Entry 9M5N (X-ray diffraction, 2.14 A resolution); this record covers chains A and B.

Chain A (and B):
Protein: aspartate--tRNA ligase
From: Plasmodium vivax
Notes: EC 6.1.1.12; chain B of this document is another copy of the same molecule, construct and numbering; everything in this record applies to it too
UniProt: A0A1G4H6Y1 (A0A1G4H6Y1_PLAVI); residues 96-631 here = UniProt positions 96-631
Amino-acid sequence (536 residues; row label = number of the first residue in the row):
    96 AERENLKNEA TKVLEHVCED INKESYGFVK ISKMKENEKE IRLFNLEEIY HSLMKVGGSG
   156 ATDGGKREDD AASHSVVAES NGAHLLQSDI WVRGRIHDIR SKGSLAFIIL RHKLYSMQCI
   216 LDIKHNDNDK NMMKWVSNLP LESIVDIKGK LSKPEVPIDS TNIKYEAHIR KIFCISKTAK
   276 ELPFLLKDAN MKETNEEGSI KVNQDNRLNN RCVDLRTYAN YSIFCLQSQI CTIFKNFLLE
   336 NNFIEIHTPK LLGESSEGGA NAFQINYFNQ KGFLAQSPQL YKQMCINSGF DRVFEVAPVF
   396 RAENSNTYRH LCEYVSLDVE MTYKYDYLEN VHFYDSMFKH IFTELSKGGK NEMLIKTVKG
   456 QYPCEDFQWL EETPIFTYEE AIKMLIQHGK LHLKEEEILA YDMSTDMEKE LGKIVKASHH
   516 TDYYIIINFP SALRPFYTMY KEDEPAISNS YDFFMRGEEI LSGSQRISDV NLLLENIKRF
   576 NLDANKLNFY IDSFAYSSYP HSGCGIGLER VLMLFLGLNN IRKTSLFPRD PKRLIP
Not modelled in the structure: 96-97, 150-177, 351-354 (chain B: 96-101, 150-178)
Residues lining bound ligands: aspartyl-adenosine-5'-monophosphate (AMO): Ser-372, Gln-374, Lys-377, Arg-396, Arg-404, His-405, Leu-406, Tyr-409, Tyr-532, Glu-554, Ile-555, Leu-556, Ser-557, Gly-558, Ser-559, Arg-561, Gly-598, Cys-599, Gly-600, Ile-601, Gly-602, Arg-605, Ile-616

Interface between chain A and chain B:
Pairs across the interface (192):
  Lys-125(A) with Glu-537(B), salt bridge
  Ile-126(A) with Tyr-420(B)
  Met-129(A) with Tyr-420(B), hydrophobic
  Ile-136(A) with Tyr-420(B)
  Leu-138(A) with Lys-419(B); Tyr-420(B)
  Glu-142(A) with Asn-337(B), hydrogen bond
  Arg-188(A) with Tyr-418(B); Lys-419(B), hydrogen bond (side chain-backbone); Tyr-420(B); Pro-595(B)
  Arg-190(A) with Asn-382(B), hydrogen bond (side chain-backbone); Ser-383(B); Gly-384(B); Tyr-591(B); Ser-592(B), hydrogen bond; Tyr-594(B)
  His-207(A) with Asp-386(B)
  Lys-208(A) with Asn-337(B)
  Glu-237(A) with Tyr-591(B); Ser-592(B), hydrogen bond (backbone-side chain)
  Ile-239(A) with Ser-592(B); Ser-593(B); Tyr-594(B)
  Asp-241(A) with Tyr-420(B), hydrogen bond
  Ile-270(A) with Pro-595(B)
  Ser-271(A) with Ser-592(B); Ser-593(B), hydrogen bond (side chain-backbone)
  Thr-273(A) with Ala-590(B); Tyr-591(B)
  Ala-274(A) with Val-565(B), hydrophobic; Ala-590(B), hydrogen bond (backbone-backbone)
  Lys-275(A) with Asp-587(B), salt bridge; Ala-590(B), hydrogen bond (backbone-backbone); Tyr-591(B)
  Glu-276(A) with Tyr-591(B)
  Leu-277(A) with Tyr-591(B), hydrophobic
  Pro-278(A) with Tyr-591(B)
  Asn-304(A) with Phe-584(B)
  Cys-307(A) with Met-379(B), hydrophobic; Asn-382(B); Ser-383(B), hydrogen bond (backbone-side chain); Ser-588(B)
  Val-308(A) with Tyr-591(B), hydrophobic
  Leu-310(A) with Ser-383(B)
  Arg-311(A) with Asn-382(B), hydrogen bond (side chain-backbone); Ser-383(B); Tyr-591(B), hydrogen bond (side chain-backbone)
  Gln-322(A) with His-342(B)
  Ser-323(A) with Ile-339(B); Glu-340(B), hydrogen bond (side chain-backbone)
  Cys-326(A) with Glu-340(B); His-342(B), hydrogen bond
  Thr-327(A) with Leu-334(B)
  Lys-330(A) with Lys-330(B); Glu-340(B), salt bridge
  Leu-334(A) with Thr-327(B)
  Asn-337(A) with Glu-142(B), hydrogen bond; Lys-208(B)
  Ile-339(A) with Ser-323(B)
  Glu-340(A) with Ser-323(B), hydrogen bond (backbone-side chain); Cys-326(B); Lys-330(B), salt bridge
  Ile-341(A) with Leu-621(B), hydrophobic
  His-342(A) with Gln-322(B); Cys-326(B), hydrogen bond; Val-391(B); Val-410(B); Leu-603(B); Leu-621(B)
  Pro-344(A) with Glu-408(B); Phe-622(B); Arg-624(B)
  Lys-345(A) with Phe-395(B); Glu-408(B), hydrogen bond (backbone-side chain)
  Leu-346(A) with Leu-369(B), hydrophobic; Phe-395(B), hydrophobic; Glu-408(B), hydrogen bond (backbone-side chain); Arg-624(B), hydrogen bond (backbone-side chain); Leu-629(B)
  Leu-347(A) with Leu-629(B)
  Gly-348(A) with Leu-629(B)
  Phe-358(A) with Asn-361(B); Tyr-362(B), hydrophobic; Phe-363(B), hydrophobic
  Gln-359(A) with Ile-360(B)
  Ile-360(A) with Ile-360(B), hydrophobic
  Asn-361(A) with Phe-358(B)
  Tyr-362(A) with Phe-358(B), hydrophobic; Cys-407(B), hydrogen bond; Arg-624(B); Asp-625(B), hydrogen bond (side chain-backbone); Arg-628(B), hydrogen bond (side chain-backbone); Leu-629(B), hydrophobic
  Phe-363(A) with Phe-358(B), hydrophobic; Ala-397(B); Glu-398(B); Asn-399(B); Cys-407(B), hydrophobic; Pro-626(B), hydrophobic
  Gln-365(A) with Leu-629(B)
  Leu-369(A) with Leu-346(B), hydrophobic; Leu-369(B), hydrophobic
  Tyr-376(A) with Phe-622(B), hydrophobic; Arg-624(B), hydrogen bond; Pro-631(B), hydrogen bond (side chain-backbone)
  Met-379(A) with Phe-622(B), hydrophobic; Pro-631(B), hydrophobic
  Cys-380(A) with Leu-621(B), hydrophobic
  Asn-382(A) with Arg-190(B), hydrogen bond (backbone-side chain); Arg-311(B), hydrogen bond (backbone-side chain)
  Ser-383(A) with Arg-190(B); Cys-307(B), hydrogen bond (side chain-backbone); Leu-310(B); Arg-311(B)
  Gly-384(A) with Arg-190(B); Lys-208(B)
  Phe-385(A) with Lys-208(B); Leu-621(B), hydrophobic
  Asp-386(A) with His-207(B)
  Val-391(A) with His-342(B)
  Pro-393(A) with Pro-393(B)
  Phe-395(A) with Lys-345(B); Leu-346(B), hydrophobic
  Ala-397(A) with Phe-363(B)
  Glu-398(A) with Phe-363(B)
  Asn-399(A) with Phe-363(B)
  Cys-407(A) with Tyr-362(B); Phe-363(B), hydrophobic
  Glu-408(A) with Pro-344(B); Lys-345(B), hydrogen bond (side chain-backbone); Leu-346(B), hydrogen bond (side chain-backbone)
  Val-410(A) with His-342(B)
  Tyr-418(A) with Arg-188(B), hydrogen bond (backbone-side chain)
  Lys-419(A) with Ile-126(B); Leu-138(B); Arg-188(B), hydrogen bond (backbone-side chain)
  Tyr-420(A) with Ile-126(B); Met-129(B), hydrophobic; Ile-136(B); Leu-138(B); Arg-188(B); Asp-241(B), hydrogen bond
  Glu-537(A) with Lys-125(B), salt bridge
  Phe-584(A) with Ile-630(B), hydrophobic; Pro-631(B), hydrophobic
  Asp-587(A) with Lys-275(B), salt bridge
  Ser-588(A) with Cys-307(B)
  Ala-590(A) with Thr-273(B); Ala-274(B), hydrogen bond (backbone-backbone); Lys-275(B), hydrogen bond (backbone-backbone)
  Tyr-591(A) with Arg-190(B); Glu-237(B); Thr-273(B); Lys-275(B); Glu-276(B); Leu-277(B), hydrophobic; Pro-278(B); Val-308(B), hydrophobic; Arg-311(B), hydrogen bond (backbone-side chain)
  Ser-592(A) with Arg-190(B), hydrogen bond; Glu-237(B), hydrogen bond (side chain-backbone); Ile-239(B); Ser-271(B)
  Ser-593(A) with Ile-239(B); Ser-271(B), hydrogen bond (backbone-side chain)
  Tyr-594(A) with Arg-190(B); Ile-239(B)
  Pro-595(A) with Arg-188(B); Ile-270(B)
  Leu-603(A) with His-342(B)
  Leu-621(A) with Ile-341(B), hydrophobic; His-342(B); Cys-380(B), hydrophobic; Phe-385(B), hydrophobic
  Phe-622(A) with Pro-344(B); Tyr-376(B), hydrophobic; Cys-380(B), hydrophobic
  Arg-624(A) with Pro-344(B); Leu-346(B), hydrogen bond (side chain-backbone); Tyr-362(B); Tyr-376(B), hydrogen bond
  Asp-625(A) with Tyr-362(B), hydrogen bond (backbone-side chain)
  Pro-626(A) with Phe-363(B), hydrophobic
  Arg-628(A) with Tyr-362(B), hydrogen bond (backbone-side chain)
  Leu-629(A) with Leu-346(B); Leu-347(B); Gly-348(B); Gln-365(B)
  Ile-630(A) with Phe-584(B), hydrophobic
  Pro-631(A) with Tyr-376(B), hydrogen bond (backbone-side chain); Phe-584(B), hydrophobic
Other interface residues (no listed pair), chain A (100 interface residues in all): Ser-238, Asn-305, Tyr-316, Phe-319, Cys-320, Asn-331, Thr-343, Lys-366, Gly-367, Val-565
Other interface residues (no listed pair), chain B (103 interface residues in all): Ser-127, Ser-238, Lys-272, Asn-304, Asn-305, Arg-306, Tyr-316, Phe-319, Cys-320, Asn-331, Thr-343, Gln-359, Lys-366, Gly-367

Overview:
100 residues of chain A face 103 of chain B across their interface, with 44 hydrogen bonds and 6 salt bridges.
Polar pairs include Lys-125(A)/Glu-537(B), Lys-275(A)/Asp-587(B) and Lys-330(A)/Glu-340(B). Ligands of chain
A: aspartyl-adenosine-5'-monophosphate.
Chain A and chain B are both aspartate--tRNA ligase (Plasmodium vivax); the structure, Plasmodium vivax
aspartyl-tRNA synthetase in complex with aspartyl-adenylate (Asp-AMP) Complex, was determined by X-ray
diffraction together with 9M5M, 9M5O and 9NPJ from the same study.
